5NTN - chains A and P; structure by X-ray diffraction, 1.90 A resolution.

== Chain A ==
Molecule: Nuclear receptor ROR-gamma
Source organism: Homo sapiens
Notes: fragment: C-terminal domain, ligand binding domain
UniProtKB: P51449 (RORG_HUMAN); residues 263-518 here = UniProt positions 263-518
Sequence (257 residues; numbered 262 to 518; the number before each row is that of its first residue):
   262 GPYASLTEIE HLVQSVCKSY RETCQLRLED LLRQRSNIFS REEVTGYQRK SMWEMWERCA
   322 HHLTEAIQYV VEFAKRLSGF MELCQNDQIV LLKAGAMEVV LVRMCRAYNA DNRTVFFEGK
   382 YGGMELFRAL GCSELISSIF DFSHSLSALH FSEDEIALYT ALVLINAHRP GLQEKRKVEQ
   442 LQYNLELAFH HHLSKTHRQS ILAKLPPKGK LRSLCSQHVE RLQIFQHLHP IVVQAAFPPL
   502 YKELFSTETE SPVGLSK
Not modelled in the structure: 262-263, 509-518
Differences from the reference sequence: expression tag (262); engineered mutation Ser-455 (Cys in P51449)
Residues lining bound ligands: 98H ((5R,10S,13R,14R,17R)-17-((R,E)-7-hydroxy-6-methylhept-5-en-2-yl)-4,4,10,13,14-pentamethyl-1,2,5,6,10,11,12,13,14,15,16,17-dodecahydro-3H-cyclopenta[a]phenanthrene-3,7(4H)-dione): Gln-286, Leu-287, Leu-292, Trp-317, Cys-320, Ala-321, His-323, Leu-324, Val-361, Met-365, Ala-368, Val-376, Phe-377, Phe-378, Phe-388, Leu-391, Ile-397, Ile-400, His-479, Tyr-502
UniProt features mapped onto this chain:
  - motif: Leu-501 to Phe-506 (AF-2)
  - mutagenesis: Ala-327 (A327F: Completely abolishes transcriptional activity), Phe-378 (F378Q: Completely abolishes transcriptional activity), Ile-397 (I397N: Nearly abolishes transcriptional activity)

== Chain P ==
Molecule: Nuclear receptor-interacting protein 1
Source organism: Homo sapiens
UniProtKB: P48552 (NRIP1_HUMAN); residues 493-512 here = UniProt positions 493-512
Sequence (20 residues; each row starts with the number of its first residue):
   493 NSHQKVTLLQ LLLGHKNEEN
Not modelled in the structure: 493-498, 507-512
UniProt features mapped onto this chain:
  - motif: Leu-500 to Leu-504 (LXXLL motif 6)
  - cross-link: Lys-508 (Glycyl lysine isopeptide (Lys-Gly) (interchain with G-Cter in SUMO2))

== Interface between chain A and chain P ==
Residue-residue contacts - 19 pairs, chain A then chain P:
  Val-332(A) with Leu-501(P), hydrophobic
  Lys-336(A) with Leu-504(P), hydrogen bond (side chain-backbone); Leu-505(P)
  Phe-341(A) with Leu-505(P), hydrophobic
  Met-342(A) with Leu-505(P)
  Gln-349(A) with Leu-505(P)
  Ile-350(A) with Leu-501(P), hydrophobic; Gln-502(P); Leu-505(P), hydrophobic
  Leu-353(A) with Leu-505(P), hydrophobic
  Lys-354(A) with Leu-501(P)
  Pro-500(A) with Leu-500(P)
  Leu-501(A) with Leu-500(P); Leu-501(P), hydrophobic; Leu-504(P), hydrophobic
  Glu-504(A) with Thr-499(P); Leu-500(P), hydrogen bond (side chain-backbone); Leu-501(P), hydrogen bond (side chain-backbone)
  Leu-505(A) with Leu-501(P), hydrophobic

== Overview ==
Chain A and chain P form an interface of 12 and 6 residues respectively; the contacts include 3 hydrogen
bonds. Polar pairs include Lys-336(A)/Leu-504(P), Glu-504(A)/Leu-500(P) and Glu-504(A)/Leu-501(P). Chain A
binds compound 98H. UniProt lists 3 mutagenesis sites on chain A.
Chain A is Nuclear receptor ROR-gamma and chain P is Nuclear receptor-interacting protein 1, both from Homo
sapiens; the structure, Structural states of RORgt: X-ray elucidation of molecular mechanisms and binding
interactions for natural and synthetic ..., was determined by X-ray diffraction, deposited together with 5NTI,
5NTW and 5NU1.
